9HH3 - chains A and B; structure by X-ray diffraction, 2.26 A resolution.

[Chain A (and B)]
Name: Sulfatase, family S1-19
Source organism: Zobellia galactanivorans
Notes: EC 3.1.6.-; chain B of this document is another copy of the same molecule, construct and numbering; everything in this record applies to it too
UniProt: G0L000 (G0L000_ZOBGA); aligned to UniProt positions 44-511 over residues 44-511 (the alignment contains insertions or deletions, so no single offset holds)
Amino-acid sequence (481 residues; row label = number of the first residue in the row):
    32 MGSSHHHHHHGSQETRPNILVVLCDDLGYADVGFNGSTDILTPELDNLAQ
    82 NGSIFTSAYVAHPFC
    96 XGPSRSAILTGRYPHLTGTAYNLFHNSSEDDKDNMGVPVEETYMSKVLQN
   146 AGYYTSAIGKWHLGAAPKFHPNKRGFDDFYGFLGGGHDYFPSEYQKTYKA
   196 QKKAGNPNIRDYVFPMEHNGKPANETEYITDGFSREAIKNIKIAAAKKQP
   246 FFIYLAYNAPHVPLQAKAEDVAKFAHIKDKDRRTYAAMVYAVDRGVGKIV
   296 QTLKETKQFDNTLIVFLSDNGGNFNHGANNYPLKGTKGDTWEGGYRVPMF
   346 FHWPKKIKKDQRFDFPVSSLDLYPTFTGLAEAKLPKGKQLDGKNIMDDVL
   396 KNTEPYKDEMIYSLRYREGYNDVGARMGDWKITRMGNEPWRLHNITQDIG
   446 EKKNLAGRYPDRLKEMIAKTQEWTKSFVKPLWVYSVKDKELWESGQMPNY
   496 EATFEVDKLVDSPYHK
Not modelled in the structure: 32-45, 510-511
Differences from the reference sequence: initiating methionine (32); expression tag (33-43)
Modified / non-standard residues: DDZ (3,3-dihydroxy L-alanine) at position 96
Bound ions: Ca2+: Asp-56, Asp-57, DDZ_96, Asp-314, Asn-315

[Chain A / chain B interface]
Residue-residue contacts - 52 pairs, chain A then chain B:
  Phe-119(A) with Val-505(B); Ser-507(B)
  Met-130(A) with Tyr-509(B), hydrophobic
  Phe-319(A) with Lys-447(B)
  Asn-320(A) with Lys-329(B), hydrogen bond; Glu-446(B); Lys-447(B)
  Lys-329(A) with Asn-320(B), hydrogen bond
  Arg-412(A) with Glu-433(B), salt bridge
  Glu-413(A) with Asn-432(B), hydrogen bond (backbone-side chain)
  Tyr-415(A) with Tyr-415(B), hydrophobic; Gly-431(B), hydrogen bond (side chain-backbone)
  Gly-431(A) with Tyr-415(B), hydrogen bond (backbone-side chain)
  Asn-432(A) with Glu-413(B), hydrogen bond (side chain-backbone)
  Glu-433(A) with Arg-412(B), salt bridge
  Glu-446(A) with Asn-320(B)
  Lys-447(A) with Phe-319(B); Asn-320(B)
  Trp-477(A) with Tyr-509(B)
  Val-478(A) with Tyr-509(B), hydrogen bond (backbone-side chain)
  Tyr-479(A) with Ser-507(B); Pro-508(B)
  Ser-480(A) with Lys-503(B); Leu-504(B); Asp-506(B); Pro-508(B)
  Val-481(A) with Lys-503(B), hydrogen bond (backbone-backbone); Asp-506(B), hydrogen bond (backbone-backbone); Ser-507(B); Pro-508(B)
  Lys-482(A) with Glu-500(B), salt bridge; Lys-503(B), hydrogen bond (backbone-backbone); Leu-504(B)
  Glu-485(A) with Lys-503(B), salt bridge
  Glu-500(A) with Lys-482(B), salt bridge
  Lys-503(A) with Ser-480(B); Val-481(B), hydrogen bond (backbone-backbone); Lys-482(B), hydrogen bond (backbone-backbone); Glu-485(B), salt bridge
  Leu-504(A) with Ser-480(B); Lys-482(B)
  Val-505(A) with Phe-119(B)
  Asp-506(A) with Ser-480(B); Val-481(B), hydrogen bond (backbone-backbone)
  Ser-507(A) with Phe-119(B); Tyr-479(B)
  Pro-508(A) with Tyr-479(B); Ser-480(B); Val-481(B)
  Tyr-509(A) with Met-130(B), hydrophobic; Trp-477(B); Val-478(B), hydrogen bond (side chain-backbone)
Interface residues without a listed pair, chain A (32 interface residues in all): His-321, Arg-410, Arg-436, Ala-497
Interface residues without a listed pair, chain B (32 interface residues in all): His-321, Arg-410, Lys-484, Ala-497

[In short]
The chain A/chain B interface involves 32 residues from each chain; the contacts include 14 hydrogen bonds and
6 salt bridges. Polar contacts include Arg-412(A)/Glu-433(B), Lys-482(A)/Glu-500(B) and Glu-485(A)/Lys-503(B).
Asp-56(A), Asp-57(A), DDZ_96(A), Asp-314(A) and Asn-315(A) coordinate Ca2+.
Both chains are Sulfatase, family S1-19 (Zobellia galactanivorans). Entry 9HH3 (Structure of the apo ZgCgsA
carrageenan-sulfatase (S1_19) from the marine bacterium Zobellia galactanivorans) was determined by X-ray
diffraction, deposited together with 9HH2 and 9HH4.
